Entry 4IHT (X-ray diffraction, 3.00 A resolution); this record covers chains B and E of the 4 polymer chains in the assembly.

[Chain B]
Name: HTH-type transcriptional regulator BenM
Source organism: Acinetobacter sp
UniProt: O68014 (BENM_ACIAD); residues 1-87 here = UniProt positions 1-87
Amino-acid sequence (94 residues; numbered 1 to 94; the number before each row is that of its first residue):
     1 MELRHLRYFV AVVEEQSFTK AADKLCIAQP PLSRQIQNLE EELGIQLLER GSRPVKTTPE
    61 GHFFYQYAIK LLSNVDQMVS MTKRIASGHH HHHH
Unresolved in the structure: 91-94
Construct notes: expression tag (88-94)
Swiss-Prot annotation at these positions:
  - DNA-binding region: Phe-18 to Gln-37 (H-T-H motif)

[Chain E]
Molecule: benA site 1 DNA
Sequence (25 nucleotides; row label = number of the first residue in the row):
     1 TAAAAATACT CCATAGGTAT TTTAT

[How chain B and chain E interact]
Contacting residue pairs (13; chain B residue first):
  Ser-17(B) / DA5(E)  hydrogen bond to the phosphate
  Phe-18(B) / DA5(E)  hydrogen bond to the phosphate
  Phe-18(B) / DA6(E)  phosphate contact
  Thr-19(B) / DA4(E)  sugar contact
  Thr-19(B) / DA5(E)  hydrogen bond to the phosphate
  Gln-29(B) / DA5(E)  sugar contact
  Gln-29(B) / DA6(E)  hydrogen bond to the base
  Pro-30(B) / DT7(E)  base contact
  Ser-33(B) / DA5(E)  sugar contact
  Ser-33(B) / DA6(E)  hydrogen bond to the phosphate
  Gln-37(B) / DT7(E)  phosphate contact
  Arg-53(B) / DA4(E)  hydrogen bond to the base
  Val-55(B) / DA5(E)  phosphate contact
Interface residues without a listed pair, chain B (11 interface residues in all): Lys-20, Arg-34
Interface residues without a listed pair, chain E (6 interface residues in all): DA8, DC9

[Overview]
11 residues of chain B and 6 residues of chain E are in contact; the contacts include 6 hydrogen bonds. Among
the polar pairs are Gln-29(B)/DA6(E), Arg-53(B)/DA4(E) and Ser-17(B)/DA5(E).
Chain B is HTH-type transcriptional regulator BenM (Acinetobacter sp) and chain E is benA site 1 DNA; the
structure, Crystal Structure of BenM_DBD/benA site 1 DNA Complex, was determined by X-ray diffraction (same
publication as 4IHS).
